PDB entry 8A5W | X-ray diffraction, 2.78 A resolution | chains G and H of the 8 polymer chains in the assembly

# Chain G (and H)
Protein: Phosphoserine aminotransferase
From: Homo sapiens
Notes: EC 2.6.1.52; chain H of this document is another copy of the same molecule, construct and numbering; everything in this record applies to it too
UniProt: Q9Y617 (SERC_HUMAN); residue numbers follow UniProt; this construct covers 1-370
Chain sequence (393 residues; each row starts with the number of its first residue; numbers below 1 keep their minus sign (Met-22 is residue -22)):
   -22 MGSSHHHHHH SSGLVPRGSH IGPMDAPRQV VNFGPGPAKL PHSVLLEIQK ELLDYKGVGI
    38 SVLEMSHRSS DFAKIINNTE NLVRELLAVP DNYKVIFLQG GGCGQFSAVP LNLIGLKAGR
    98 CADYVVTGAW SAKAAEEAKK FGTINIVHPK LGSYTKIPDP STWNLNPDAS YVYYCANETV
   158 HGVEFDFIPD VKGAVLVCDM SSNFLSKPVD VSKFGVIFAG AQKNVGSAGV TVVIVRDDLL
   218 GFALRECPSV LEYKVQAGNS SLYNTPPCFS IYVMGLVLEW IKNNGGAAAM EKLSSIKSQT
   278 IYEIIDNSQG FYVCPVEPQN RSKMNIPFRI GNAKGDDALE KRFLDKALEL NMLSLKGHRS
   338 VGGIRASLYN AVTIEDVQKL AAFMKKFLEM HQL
Not modelled in the structure: -22 to 5
Modified / non-standard residues: Lys200 ((2S)-2-amino-6-[[3-hydroxy-2-methyl-5-(phosphonooxymethyl)pyridin-4-yl]methylideneamino]hexanoic acid; LLP)
Differences from the reference sequence: initiating methionine (-22); expression tag (-21 to 0)
UniProt features mapped onto this chain:
  - binding site (O-phospho-L-serine): His44, Arg45, His335, Arg336, Arg342
  - binding site (pyridoxal 5'-phosphate): Gly79, Cys80, Trp107, Thr156, Asp176, Gln199, Asn241, Thr242
  - modified residue: Met1 (N-acetylmethionine), Lys51 (N6-acetyllysine), Lys127 (N6-acetyllysine), Lys200 (N6-(pyridoxal phosphate)lysine), Lys269 (N6-acetyllysine), Lys318 (N6-acetyllysine), Lys323 (N6-acetyllysine), Ser331 (Phosphoserine), Lys333 (N6-acetyllysine)
  - natural variant: Ser43 (S43R: In PSATD), Arg61 (R61W: In NLS2), Tyr70 (Y70N: In NLS2; uncertain significance), Gly79 (G79W: In NLS2), Pro87 (P87A: Has no effect on O-phospho-L-serine:2-oxoglutarate aminotransferase catalytic efficiency), Ala99 (A99V: In NLS2), Asp100 (D100A: In PSATD), Glu155 (E155Q: In NLS2; uncertain significance), Ser179 (S179L: In NLS2), Cys245 (C245R: In NLS2), Arg342 (R342W: In NLS2)
What the authors report for this chain:
  - binding site for phosphoserine: His44, Arg45, Arg342
  - catalytic residues: Lys200

# Interface between chain G and chain H
Contacting residue pairs (94; chain G residue first):
  Val7(G) with Gly36(H); Ile37(H), hydrophobic
  Asn9(G) with Ile37(H); Glu41(H)
  Gly13(G) with His44(H); Thr242(H)
  Pro14(G) with Glu41(H); Met42(H); Ser43(H); His44(H)
  Ala15(G) with Glu41(H)
  Lys16(G) with Glu41(H)
  Leu17(G) with Leu40(H), hydrophobic; Glu41(H), hydrogen bond (backbone-side chain)
  His19(G) with Leu30(H)
  Leu22(G) with Leu29(H); Leu30(H); Ser38(H); Leu40(H), hydrophobic; Glu41(H)
  Leu23(G) with Leu30(H), hydrophobic
  Ile25(G) with Leu29(H), hydrophobic
  Gln26(G) with Gln26(H), hydrogen bond (side chain-backbone); Lys27(H); Leu30(H)
  Lys27(G) with Gln26(H)
  Leu29(G) with Leu22(H); Ile25(H), hydrophobic; Gln26(H); Leu29(H), hydrophobic
  Leu30(G) with His19(H); Leu22(H); Leu23(H), hydrophobic; Gln26(H)
  Gly36(G) with Val7(H)
  Leu40(G) with Pro14(H); Leu17(H); Leu22(H), hydrophobic; Ser204(H)
  Glu41(G) with Asn9(H); Pro14(H); Ala15(H); Lys16(H); Leu17(H), hydrogen bond (side chain-backbone); Leu22(H)
  Met42(G) with Pro14(H)
  Ser43(G) with Pro14(H)
  His44(G) with Gly13(H); Pro14(H)
  Arg45(G) with Arg336(H)
  Gln76(G) with Gln76(H); Gly77(H), hydrogen bond (side chain-backbone); Gly206(H)
  Gly77(G) with Gln76(H), hydrogen bond (backbone-side chain); Asn241(H), hydrogen bond (backbone-side chain)
  Gly78(G) with Gln76(H)
  Cys80(G) with Val227(H), hydrophobic; Asn241(H)
  Gly81(G) with Val227(H)
  Ser84(G) with Pro225(H); Ser226(H)
  Lys110(G) with Tyr240(H), hydrogen bond
  Glu114(G) with Pro225(H); Ser226(H), hydrogen bond
  Lys117(G) with Arg222(H), hydrogen bond (side chain-backbone); Cys224(H), hydrogen bond (side chain-backbone)
  Phe118(G) with Glu223(H)
  Lys200(G) with Asn241(H); Thr242(H)
  Ser204(G) with Leu40(H)
  Ala205(G) with Thr242(H); Pro243(H)
  Gly206(G) with Gln76(H)
  Arg222(G) with Lys116(H), hydrogen bond (side chain-backbone); Lys117(H), hydrogen bond (side chain-backbone); Gly119(H)
  Glu223(G) with Phe118(H); Glu223(H)
  Pro225(G) with Ser84(H); Glu114(H)
  Ser226(G) with Glu114(H), hydrogen bond
  Val227(G) with Gly77(H); Cys80(H); Gly81(H)
  Tyr240(G) with Lys110(H), hydrogen bond
  Asn241(G) with Gly77(H), hydrogen bond (side chain-backbone); Cys80(H); Lys200(H)
  Thr242(G) with Gln199(H), hydrogen bond; Lys200(H); Ala205(H)
  Pro243(G) with Ala205(H)
  Phe246(G) with Phe246(H), hydrophobic
  Leu330(G) with Ile37(H), hydrophobic
Other interface residues (no listed pair), chain G (56 interface residues in all): Ile37, Ser38, Leu88, Gln199, Cys224, Leu228, Pro244, Cys245, Val250
Other interface residues (no listed pair), chain H (58 interface residues in all): Val35, Gly78, Leu228, Glu229, Pro244, Cys245, Leu330

# Summary
56 residues of chain G face 58 of chain H across their interface, with 16 hydrogen bonds. Polar contacts
include Leu17(G)-Glu41(H), Gln26(G)-Gln26(H) and Gln76(G)-Gly77(H). From UniProt: 5 O-phospho-L-serine-binding
residues and 8 pyridoxal 5'-phosphate-binding residues on chain G. The paper reports the catalytic residue
Lys200(G); a binding site for phosphoserine at His44(G), Arg45(G) and Arg342(G).
Chain G and chain H are both Phosphoserine aminotransferase (Homo sapiens); the structure, Crystal structure
of the human phosphoserine aminotransferase (PSAT) in complex with O-phosphoserine, was determined by X-ray
diffraction.
